8A1X - chains E and F of the 6 polymer chains in the assembly; structure by electron microscopy, 3.20 A resolution.

== Chain E ==
Molecule: Na(+)-translocating NADH-quinone reductase subunit E
From: Vibrio cholerae
Notes: EC 7.2.1.1
UniProt: A0A085QWM0 (A0A085QWM0_VIBCL); residue numbers follow UniProt; this construct covers 1-198
Chain sequence (198 residues; each row starts with the number of its first residue):
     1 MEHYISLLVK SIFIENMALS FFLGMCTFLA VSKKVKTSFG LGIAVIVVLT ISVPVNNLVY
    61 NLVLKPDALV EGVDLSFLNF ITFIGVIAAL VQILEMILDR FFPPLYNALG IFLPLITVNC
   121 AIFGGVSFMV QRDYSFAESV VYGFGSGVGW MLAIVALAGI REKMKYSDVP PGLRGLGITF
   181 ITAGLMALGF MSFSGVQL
Disordered / not traced: 1, 197-198
Ion coordination: 2Fe-2S cluster Fe: Cys26, Cys120 (shared with 2 residues of chain D)
Small-molecule neighbours: 2Fe-2S cluster (FES): Gly24, Met25, Cys26, Thr27, Cys120

== Chain F ==
Molecule: Na(+)-translocating NADH-quinone reductase subunit F
From: Vibrio cholerae
Notes: EC 7.2.1.1
UniProt: A0A085ST13 (A0A085ST13_VIBCL); residues 1-408 here = UniProt positions 1-408
Chain sequence (408 residues; numbered 1 to 408; the number before each row is that of its first residue):
     1 MSTIIFGVVM FTLIILALVL VILFAKSKLV PTGDITISIN GDPEKAIVTQ PGGKLLTALA
    61 GAGVFVSSAC GGGGSCGQCR VKIKSGGGDI LPTELDHISK GEAREGERLA CQVAVKADMD
   121 LELPEEIFGV KKWECTVISN DNKATFIKEL KLAIPDGESV PFRAGGYIQI EAPAHHVKYA
   181 DFDVPEKYRG DWDKFNLFRY ESKVDEPIIR AYSMANYPEE FGIIMLNVRI ATPPPNNPNV
   241 PPGQMSSYIW SLKAGDKCTI SGPFGEFFAK DTDAEMVFIG GGAGMAPMRS HIFDQLKRLK
   301 SKRKMSYWYG ARSKREMFYV EDFDGLAAEN DNFVWHCALS DPQPEDNWTG YTGFIHNVLY
   361 ENYLKDHEAP EDCEYYMCGP PMMNAAVINM LKNLGVEEEN ILLDDFGG
Disordered / not traced: 1
Ion coordination: 2Fe-2S cluster Fe: Cys70, Cys76, Cys79, Cys111
Small-molecule neighbours:
  - FAD (flavin-adenine dinucleotide): Gln78, Tyr167, Arg210, Ala211, Tyr212, Ser213, Asn227, Val228, Arg229, Ala231, Thr232, Pro233, Val240, Pro241, Pro242, Gly243, Gln244, Met245, Ser246, Ser247, Ala283, Asp405, Phe406
  - 2Fe-2S cluster (FES): Leu56, Ser68, Ala69, Cys70, Gly71, Gly74, Ser75, Cys76, Gly77, Gln78, Cys79, Leu109, Cys111
Reported in the primary citation:
  - mutagenesis - C70A: abolished binding to 2Fe-2S cluster

== Chain E / chain F interface ==
Pairs across the interface (24; chain E residue first):
  Val63(E) - Met10(F)  hydrophobic
  Leu69(E) - Phe6(F)  hydrophobic
  Val70(E) - Phe6(F)  hydrophobic
  Val73(E) - Thr3(F)
  Leu75(E) - Gly7(F)
  Leu78(E) - Gly7(F)
  Ile81(E) - Phe11(F)  hydrophobic
  Thr82(E) - Ile14(F)
  Gly85(E) - Leu18(F)
  Val86(E) - Leu18(F)  hydrophobic
  Ala89(E) - Leu18(F)  hydrophobic
  Ala89(E) - Ile22(F)
  Gln92(E) - Ile22(F)
  Ile93(E) - Val21(F)  hydrophobic
  Ile93(E) - Ile22(F)  hydrophobic
  Ile93(E) - Ala25(F)  hydrophobic
  Met96(E) - Lys26(F)
  Met96(E) - Leu29(F)
  Ile97(E) - Leu29(F)
  Arg100(E) - Lys28(F)  hydrogen bond (side chain-backbone)
  Arg100(E) - Leu29(F)  hydrogen bond (side chain-backbone)
  Arg100(E) - Val30(F)
  Arg100(E) - Pro31(F)
  Phe101(E) - Leu29(F)  hydrophobic
Other interface residues (no listed pair), chain E (18 interface residues in all): Phe77
Other interface residues (no listed pair), chain F (16 interface residues in all): Ile15

== Overview ==
18 residues of chain E and 16 residues of chain F are in contact; the contacts include 2 hydrogen bonds. Polar
pairs include Arg100(E)-Lys28(F) and Arg100(E)-Leu29(F). Bound to chain E: 2Fe-2S cluster. Ligands of chain F:
flavin-adenine dinucleotide and 2Fe-2S cluster. The paper reports that C70A of chain F abolishes binding to
2Fe-2S cluster.
Here chain E is Na(+)-translocating NADH-quinone reductase subunit E and chain F is Na(+)-translocating
NADH-quinone reductase subunit F, both from Vibrio cholerae. Entry 8A1X (Sodium pumping NADH-quinone
oxidoreductase with inhibitor DQA) was determined by electron microscopy, deposited together with 8A1T, 8A1U,
8A1V, 8A1W, 8A1Y, 8ACW and 8ACY.
